Entry 5KU0 (electron microscopy, 5.30 A resolution (low resolution: residue-level contacts below are approximate; hydrogen-bond / salt-bridge calls are withheld)); this record covers chains 1 and 2 of the 4 polymer chains in the assembly.

# Chain 1
Protein: VP1
Source organism: Poliovirus type 1 (strain Mahoney)
Notes: fragment: UNP reisdues 636-858
UniProtKB: P03300 (POLG_POL1M); residues 57-279 here correspond to UniProt positions 636-858 (UniProt number = residue number + 579)
Sequence (223 residues; each row starts with the number of its first residue):
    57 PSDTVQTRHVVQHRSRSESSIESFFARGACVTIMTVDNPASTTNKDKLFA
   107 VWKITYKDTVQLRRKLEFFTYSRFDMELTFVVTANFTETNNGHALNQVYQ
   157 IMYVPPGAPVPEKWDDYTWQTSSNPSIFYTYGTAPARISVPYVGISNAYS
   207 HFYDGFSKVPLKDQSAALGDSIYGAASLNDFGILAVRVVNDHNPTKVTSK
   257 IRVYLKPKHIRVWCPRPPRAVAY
Unresolved in the structure: 214-231
Differences from the reference sequence: conflict Ile228 (Leu807 in P03300)
From the paper describing this entry:
  - conformationally variable residues (loop rearrangement, order/disorder transition): Ser58 to Ser71, His207 to Gly238

# Chain 2
Protein: VP2
Source organism: Poliovirus type 1 (strain Mahoney)
UniProtKB: P03300 (POLG_POL1M); residues 1-269 here correspond to UniProt positions 70-338 (UniProt number = residue number + 69)
Sequence (269 residues; each row starts with the number of its first residue):
     1 SPNIEACGYSDRVLQLTLGNSTITTQEAANSVVAYGRWPEYLRDSEANPV
    51 DQPTEPDVAACRFYTLDTVSWTKESRGWWWKLPDALRDMGLFGQNMYYHY
   101 LGRSGYTVHVQCNASKFHQGALGVFAVPEMCLAGDSNTTTMHTSYQNANP
   151 GEKGGTFTGTFTPDNNQTSPARRFCPVDYLLGNGTLLGNAFVFPHQIINL
   201 RTNNCATLVLPYVNSLSIDSMVKHNNWGIAILPLAPLNFASESSPEIPIT
   251 LTIAPMCCEFNGLRNITLP
Unresolved in the structure: 44-52, 160-173
From the paper describing this entry:
  - contacts within the chain: Ser1-His195
  - conformationally variable residues (loop rearrangement, order/disorder transition): Ser1 to Ser10, Leu42 to Pro53, Ala133 to His142, Thr160 to Phe174

# Interface between chain 1 and chain 2
Residue-residue contacts - 50 pairs, chain 1 then chain 2:
  Lys113(1) - Asn137(2)
  Lys113(1) - Thr138(2)
  Arg119(1) - Asn137(2)
  Tyr127(1) - Glu129(2)
  Tyr127(1) - Val213(2)
  Tyr127(1) - Asn214(2)
  Tyr127(1) - Ser215(2)
  Ser202(1) - Ser215(2)
  Ser202(1) - Leu216(2)
  Asn203(1) - Ser215(2)
  Ala204(1) - Ser215(2)
  Ser206(1) - Ser215(2)
  Phe208(1) - Glu129(2)
  Tyr209(1) - Thr140(2)
  Tyr209(1) - His224(2)
  Asp210(1) - Glu129(2)
  Asp210(1) - Met130(2)
  Asp210(1) - Cys131(2)
  Asp210(1) - His224(2)
  Asp210(1) - Asn225(2)
  Gly211(1) - Met141(2)
  Gly211(1) - Lys223(2)
  Phe212(1) - Met141(2)
  Phe212(1) - Thr143(2)
  Phe212(1) - Ser144(2)
  Phe212(1) - Tyr145(2)
  Phe212(1) - Ala148(2)
  Phe212(1) - Lys223(2)
  Ser213(1) - Met141(2)
  Ser213(1) - Lys223(2)
  Ala232(1) - Asn137(2)
  Ala232(1) - Thr138(2)
  Ala232(1) - Thr139(2)
  Ala232(1) - Thr140(2)
  Cys270(1) - Tyr35(2)
  Cys270(1) - Pro128(2)
  Pro271(1) - Val192(2)
  Arg272(1) - Pro128(2)
  Arg272(1) - Glu129(2)
  Arg272(1) - Val192(2)
  Arg272(1) - Phe193(2)
  Pro273(1) - Thr185(2)
  Pro273(1) - Asn189(2)
  Pro273(1) - Val192(2)
  Pro273(1) - Phe193(2)
  Pro274(1) - Thr185(2)
  Pro274(1) - Asn189(2)
  Arg275(1) - Thr185(2)
  Ala276(1) - Gly184(2)
  Tyr279(1) - Asn137(2)
Also at the interface, not in a pair above, chain 1 (24 interface residues in all): Thr126, Val277
Also at the interface, not in a pair above, chain 2 (32 interface residues in all): Lys81, Asp135, Asn149, Asn183, Ala190, Ser217
The authors on this interface:
  - specific contacts: Asn137(2)-Lys113(1), Asn137(2)-Arg119(1), Asn137(2)-Arg275(1), Asn137(2)-Ala232(1)

# Overview
24 residues of chain 1 face 32 of chain 2 across their interface. The paper describes contacts between
Asn137(2) and Lys113(1), Asn137(2) and Arg119(1) and Asn137(2) and Arg275(1) among others. The paper reports
conformational variability at Ser58(1), His207(1) and Ser1(2) among others; contacts within the chain
involving Ser1(2) and His195(2).
Here chain 1 is VP1 and chain 2 is VP2, both from Poliovirus type 1 (strain Mahoney). Entry 5KU0 (expanded
poliovirus in complex with VHH 17B) was determined by electron microscopy together with 5KTZ, 5KU2 and 5KWL
from the same study.
